Entry 1C9C (X-ray diffraction, 2.40 A resolution); this record covers chain A.

[Chain A]
Name: Aspartate aminotransferase
Source organism: Escherichia coli
Notes: EC 2.6.1.1
UniProtKB: P00509 (AAT_ECOLI); the construct has insertions or renumbered stretches relative to UniProt, so the offset changes along the chain: 5-64 = UniProt 1-60; 66-126 = UniProt 61-121; 133-152 = UniProt 123-142; 154-231 = UniProt 143-220; 1 more segments
Sequence (396 residues; each row starts with the number of its first residue; note: 9 numbers in that range are skipped by the numbering (no residue carries them; nothing is unmodelled there)):
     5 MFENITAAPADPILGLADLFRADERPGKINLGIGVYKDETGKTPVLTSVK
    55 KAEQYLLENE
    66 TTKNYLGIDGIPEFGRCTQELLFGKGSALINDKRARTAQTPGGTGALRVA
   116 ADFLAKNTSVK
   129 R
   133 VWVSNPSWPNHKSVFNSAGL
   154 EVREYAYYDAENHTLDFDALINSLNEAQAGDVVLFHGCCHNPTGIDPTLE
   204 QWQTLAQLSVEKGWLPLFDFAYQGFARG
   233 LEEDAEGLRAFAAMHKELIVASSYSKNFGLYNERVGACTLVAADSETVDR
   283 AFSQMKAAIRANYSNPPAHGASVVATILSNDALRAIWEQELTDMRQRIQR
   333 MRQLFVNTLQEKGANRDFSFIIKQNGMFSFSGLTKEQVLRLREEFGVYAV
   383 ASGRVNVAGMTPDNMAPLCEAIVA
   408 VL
Residues lining bound ligands: alanyl-pyridoxal-5'-phosphate (PP3): Ile17, Ile37, Gly38, Tyr70, Gly107, Gly108, Thr109, Trp140, His143, His189, Asn194, Asp222, Ala224, Tyr225, Ser255, Ser257, Lys258, Arg266, Phe360, Arg386
Swiss-Prot annotation at these positions:
  - binding site (L-aspartate): Gly38, Trp140, Asn194, Arg386
  - modified residue: Lys258 (N6-(pyridoxal phosphate)lysine)

[Summary]
Chain A binds alanyl-pyridoxal-5'-phosphate. UniProt lists 4 L-aspartate-binding residues.
Chain A is Aspartate aminotransferase (Escherichia coli); the structure, Aspartate aminotransferase complexed
with C3-pyridoxal-5'-phosphate, was determined by X-ray diffraction (same publication as 1CQ6, 1CQ7 and 1CQ8).
